6J6K - chains A and D of the 4 polymer chains in the assembly; structure by electron microscopy, 3.30 A resolution.

Chain A (and D):
Name: Streptavidin
Organism: Streptomyces avidinii
Notes: chain D of this document is another copy of the same molecule, construct and numbering; everything in this record applies to it too
UniProtKB: P22629 (SAV_STRAV); residues 16-134 here correspond to UniProt positions 40-158 (UniProt number = residue number + 24)
Sequence (119 residues; each row starts with the number of its first residue):
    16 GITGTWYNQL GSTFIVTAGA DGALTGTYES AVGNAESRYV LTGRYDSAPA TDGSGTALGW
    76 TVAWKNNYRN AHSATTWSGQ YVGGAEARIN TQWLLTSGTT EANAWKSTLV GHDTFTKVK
UniProt features mapped onto this chain:
  - motif: R59 to D61 (Cell attachment site)
  - binding site (biotin): Y43, Y54, W92, W108, W120

How chain A and chain D interact:
Contacting residue pairs (12):
  V47(A) - W120(D)  hydrophobic
  W108(A) - W120(D)
  W120(A) - V47(D)  hydrophobic
  W120(A) - W108(D)
  K121(A) - L124(D)
  T123(A) - L124(D)
  T123(A) - V125(D)  hydrogen bond (backbone-backbone)
  L124(A) - K121(D)
  L124(A) - T123(D)
  L124(A) - V125(D)
  V125(A) - T123(D)  hydrogen bond (backbone-backbone)
  V125(A) - L124(D)
Other interface residues (no listed pair), chain A (9 interface residues in all): L109, L110
Other interface residues (no listed pair), chain D (9 interface residues in all): L109, L110

In short:
Chain A and chain D each contribute 9 residues to their interface; the contacts include 2 hydrogen bonds. The
hydrogen-bonded pair T123(A)-V125(D) is a backbone contact. UniProt lists 5 biotin-binding residues on chain
A.
Chain A and chain D are both Streptavidin (Streptomyces avidinii); the structure, Apo-state streptavidin, was
determined by electron microscopy, deposited together with 6J6J.
